PDB entry 4YPE | X-ray diffraction, 2.20 A resolution | chain A

[Chain A]
Name: Histone-lysine N-methyltransferase ASH1L
From: Homo sapiens
Notes: EC 2.1.1.43; fragment: SET domain
Reference sequence: Q9NR48 (ASH1L_HUMAN); residues 2069-2288 here correspond to UniProt positions 2074-2293 (UniProt number = residue number + 5)
Chain sequence (226 residues; row label = number of the first residue in the row):
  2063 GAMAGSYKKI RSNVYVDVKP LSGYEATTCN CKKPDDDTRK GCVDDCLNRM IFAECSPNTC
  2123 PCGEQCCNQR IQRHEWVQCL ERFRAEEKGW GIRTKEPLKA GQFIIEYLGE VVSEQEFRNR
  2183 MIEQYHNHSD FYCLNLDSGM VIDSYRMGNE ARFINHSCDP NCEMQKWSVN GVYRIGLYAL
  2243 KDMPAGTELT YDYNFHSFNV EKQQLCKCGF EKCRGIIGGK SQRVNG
Unresolved in the structure: 2063, 2281-2288
Differences from the reference sequence: expression tag (2063-2068); engineered mutation Phe2193 (His2198 in Q9NR48)
Metal / ion sites: Zn2+ site 1: Cys2091, Cys2093, Cys2104, Cys2108; Zn2+ site 2: Cys2104, Cys2117, Cys2122, Cys2128; Zn2+ site 3: Cys2220, Cys2268, Cys2270, Cys2275
Small-molecule neighbours: S-adenosylmethionine (SAM): Lys2150, Gly2151, Trp2152, Asp2192, Phe2193, Tyr2194, Arg2214, Phe2215, Ile2216, Asn2217, His2218, Tyr2255, Gln2266, Leu2267, Cys2268, Lys2269, Cys2270, Ile2279

[Overview]
Ligands of chain A: S-adenosylmethionine. Cys2091, Cys2093, Cys2104 and Cys2108 form the Zn2+ site 1. Cys2104,
Cys2117, Cys2122 and Cys2128 form the Zn2+ site 2.
Chain A is Histone-lysine N-methyltransferase ASH1L (Homo sapiens); the structure, ASH1L SET domain H2193F
mutant in complex with S-adenosyl methionine (SAM), was determined by X-ray diffraction (same publication as
4YNM, 4YNP and 4YPU).
